Entry 3DBO (X-ray diffraction, 1.76 A resolution); this record covers chains A and B.

[Chain A]
Molecule: Uncharacterized protein
From: Mycobacterium tuberculosis
UniProtKB: P96916 (P96916_MYCTU); residues 8-93 here correspond to UniProt positions 1-86 (UniProt number = residue number - 7)
Amino-acid sequence (93 residues; numbered 1 to 93; the number before each row is that of its first residue):
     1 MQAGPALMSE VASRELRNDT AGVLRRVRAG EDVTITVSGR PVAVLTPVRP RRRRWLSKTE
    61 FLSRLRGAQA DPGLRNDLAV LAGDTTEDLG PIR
Not modelled in the structure: 1-52, 87-93
Sequence notes: expression tag (1-7)

[Chain B]
Molecule: Uncharacterized protein
From: Mycobacterium tuberculosis
UniProtKB: P96917 (P96917_MYCTU); residues 17-150 here correspond to UniProt positions 2-135 (UniProt number = residue number - 15)
Amino-acid sequence (150 residues; each row starts with the number of its first residue):
     1 MAHHHHHHVD DDDKMVSTTP AAGVLDTSVF IATESGRQLD EALIPDRVAT TVVTLAELRV
    61 GVLAAATTDI RAQRLATLES VADMETLPVD DDAARMWARL RIHLAESGRR VRINDLWIAA
   121 VAASRALPVI TQDDDFAALD GAASVEIIRV
Not modelled in the structure: 1-19, 33-37
Sequence notes: expression tag (1-16)
Curated features (UniProtKB/Swiss-Prot):
  - binding site (Mg(2+)): Asp-26, Asp-115
What the authors report for this chain:
  - catalytic residues: Asp-26, Glu-57, Asp-115, Asp-135 (by similarity / conservation)
  - catalytic residues: Asp-133, Asp-134 (proposed by the authors, not directly observed)
  - contacts within the chain: Asp-26/Ser-28, Thr-27/Glu-57 (hydrogen bond), Glu-57/Arg-112 (hydrogen bond), Arg-112/Asp-115 (hydrogen bond), Asp-26/Asp-115 (water-mediated contact), Asp-115/Asp-135 (hydrogen bond), Thr-131/Asp-133 (water-mediated contact), Arg-112/Asp-135 (backbone contact), Asp-133/Asp-135 (water-mediated contact)

[Interface between chain A and chain B]
Contacting residue pairs - 92 pairs, chain A then chain B:
  Arg-53(A) / Val-81(B)  hydrogen bond (side chain-backbone)
  Arg-53(A) / Ala-82(B)  hydrogen bond (side chain-backbone)
  Arg-53(A) / Asp-83(B)
  Arg-53(A) / Met-84(B)  hydrogen bond (side chain-backbone)
  Arg-53(A) / Thr-86(B)  hydrogen bond
  Arg-54(A) / Asp-83(B)  hydrogen bond (backbone-backbone)
  Arg-54(A) / Met-84(B)
  Arg-54(A) / Glu-85(B)  hydrogen bond (backbone-backbone)
  Trp-55(A) / Ala-22(B)  hydrophobic
  Trp-55(A) / Gly-23(B)
  Trp-55(A) / Arg-47(B)  hydrogen bond (backbone-side chain)
  Trp-55(A) / Val-48(B)
  Trp-55(A) / Ala-49(B)  hydrophobic
  Trp-55(A) / Glu-85(B)
  Trp-55(A) / Leu-127(B)  hydrophobic
  Leu-56(A) / Asp-46(B)
  Leu-56(A) / Arg-47(B)
  Leu-56(A) / Val-48(B)  hydrogen bond (backbone-backbone)
  Leu-56(A) / Asp-83(B)
  Leu-56(A) / Met-84(B)  hydrophobic
  Ser-57(A) / Asp-46(B)
  Ser-57(A) / Arg-47(B)
  Lys-58(A) / Glu-41(B)  hydrogen bond (side chain-backbone)
  Lys-58(A) / Ile-44(B)
  Lys-58(A) / Pro-45(B)
  Lys-58(A) / Asp-46(B)  hydrogen bond (backbone-backbone)
  Phe-61(A) / Leu-25(B)  hydrophobic
  Phe-61(A) / Val-29(B)  hydrophobic
  Phe-61(A) / Val-48(B)  hydrophobic
  Phe-61(A) / Met-84(B)  hydrophobic
  Leu-62(A) / Glu-41(B)
  Leu-62(A) / Ile-44(B)  hydrophobic
  Arg-64(A) / Glu-79(B)  hydrogen bond (side chain-backbone)
  Arg-64(A) / Ser-80(B)  hydrogen bond (side chain-backbone)
  Arg-64(A) / Val-81(B)
  Arg-64(A) / Ala-82(B)
  Arg-64(A) / Asp-83(B)  salt bridge
  Arg-64(A) / Met-84(B)
  Leu-65(A) / Val-29(B)
  Leu-65(A) / Phe-30(B)  hydrophobic
  Leu-65(A) / Leu-39(B)  hydrophobic
  Arg-66(A) / Gln-38(B)
  Arg-66(A) / Glu-41(B)  salt bridge
  Gly-67(A) / Gln-73(B)
  Ala-68(A) / Gln-73(B)
  Ala-68(A) / Ala-76(B)
  Ala-68(A) / Thr-77(B)  hydrogen bond (backbone-side chain)
  Gln-69(A) / Val-29(B)  hydrogen bond (side chain-backbone)
  Gln-69(A) / Phe-30(B)
  Gln-69(A) / Ile-31(B)  hydrogen bond (side chain-backbone)
  Gln-69(A) / Ala-32(B)
  Gln-69(A) / Gln-73(B)  hydrogen bond (backbone-side chain)
  Gln-69(A) / Thr-77(B)
  Ala-70(A) / Phe-30(B)  hydrogen bond (backbone-backbone)
  Ala-70(A) / Ile-31(B)
  Ala-70(A) / Ala-32(B)  hydrogen bond (backbone-backbone)
  Ala-70(A) / Thr-77(B)  hydrogen bond (backbone-side chain)
  Asp-71(A) / Ile-31(B)
  Asp-71(A) / Ile-70(B)
  Asp-71(A) / Gln-73(B)
  Asp-71(A) / Arg-74(B)  salt bridge
  Pro-72(A) / Ala-32(B)
  Gly-73(A) / Arg-74(B)
  Leu-74(A) / Ile-31(B)  hydrophobic
  Leu-74(A) / Gly-61(B)
  Leu-74(A) / Arg-74(B)
  Arg-75(A) / Ser-28(B)
  Arg-75(A) / Ile-31(B)
  Arg-75(A) / Ala-32(B)  hydrogen bond (side chain-backbone)
  Arg-75(A) / Gln-132(B)
  Arg-75(A) / Asp-133(B)  salt bridge
  Asp-77(A) / Ala-64(B)
  Asp-77(A) / Arg-74(B)  salt bridge
  Leu-78(A) / Thr-27(B)
  Leu-78(A) / Glu-57(B)
  Leu-78(A) / Val-60(B)  hydrophobic
  Leu-81(A) / Val-60(B)  hydrophobic
  Ala-82(A) / Glu-57(B)
  Ala-82(A) / Arg-112(B)  hydrogen bond (backbone-side chain)
  Ala-82(A) / Asn-114(B)
  Gly-83(A) / Arg-112(B)
  Asp-84(A) / Arg-112(B)
  Asp-84(A) / Ile-113(B)  hydrogen bond (backbone-backbone)
  Thr-85(A) / Arg-110(B)
  Thr-85(A) / Val-111(B)
  Thr-85(A) / Arg-112(B)
  Thr-85(A) / Ile-113(B)
  Thr-86(A) / Arg-101(B)  hydrogen bond (backbone-side chain)
  Thr-86(A) / Arg-109(B)
  Thr-86(A) / Arg-110(B)
  Thr-86(A) / Val-111(B)  hydrogen bond (backbone-backbone)
  Thr-86(A) / Leu-116(B)
Other interface residues (no listed pair), chain B (51 interface residues in all): Ala-42, Leu-55, Leu-58, Leu-87, Leu-104
The authors on this interface:
  - pairs named by the authors: Arg-75(A)/Asp-133(B), Ala-82(A)/Arg-112(B) (backbone contact)
  - interface residues, chain A: Arg-75(A), Leu-78(A), Ala-82(A)
  - interface residues, chain B: Ala-32(B), Gln-73(B)

[Summary]
The interface between chain A and chain B involves 28 residues on one side and 51 on the other, with 24
hydrogen bonds and 5 salt bridges. Among the polar pairs are Arg-64(A)/Asp-83(B), Arg-66(A)/Glu-41(B) and
Asp-71(A)/Arg-74(B). The authors report a contact between Arg-75(A) and Asp-133(B); a backbone contact between
Ala-82(A) and Arg-112(B). From the paper: catalytic residues Asp-26(B), Glu-57(B) and Asp-115(B) among others;
interface residues Arg-75(A), Leu-78(A) and Ala-32(B) among others.
Chain A is Uncharacterized protein and chain B is Uncharacterized protein, both from Mycobacterium
tuberculosis; the structure, Crystal structure of a member of the VapBC family of toxin-antitoxin systems,
VapBC-5, from Mycobacterium tuberculosis, was determined by X-ray diffraction.
